PDB entry 1G09 | X-ray diffraction, 2.04 A resolution | chains C and D of the 4 polymer chains in the assembly

# Chain C
Protein: Hemoglobin alpha chain
Organism: Bos taurus
UniProt: P01966 (HBA_BOVIN); numbering as in UniProt (aligned over 1-141)
Chain sequence (141 residues; numbered 1 to 141; the number before each row is that of its first residue):
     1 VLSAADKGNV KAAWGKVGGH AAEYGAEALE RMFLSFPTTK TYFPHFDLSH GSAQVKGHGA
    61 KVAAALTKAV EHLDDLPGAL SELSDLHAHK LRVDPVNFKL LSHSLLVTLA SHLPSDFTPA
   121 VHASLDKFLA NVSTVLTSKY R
Ion coordination: heme Fe: His-87 (together with carbon monoxide)
Small-molecule neighbours: carbon monoxide / heme: Leu-29, Met-32, Thr-39, Tyr-42, Phe-43, Phe-46, His-58, Lys-61, Val-62, Ala-65, Leu-66, Leu-83, Leu-86, His-87, Leu-91, Val-93, Asn-97, Phe-98, Leu-101, Val-132, Leu-136

# Chain D
Protein: Hemoglobin beta chain
Organism: Bos taurus
UniProt: P02070 (HBB_BOVIN); residues 2-146 here correspond to UniProt positions 1-145 (UniProt number = residue number - 1)
Chain sequence (145 residues; numbered 2 to 146; the number before each row is that of its first residue):
     2 MLTAEEKAAV TAFWGKVKVD EVGGEALGRL LVVYPWTQRF FESFGDLSTA DAVMNNPKVK
    62 AHGKKVLDSF SNGMKHLDDL KGTFAALSEL HCDKLHVDPE NFKLLGNVLV VVLARNFGKE
   122 FTPVLQADFQ KVVAGVANAL AHRYH
UniProt features mapped onto this chain:
  - binding site (heme b): His-63, His-92
  - modified residue: Thr-12 (Phosphothreonine), Ser-44 (Phosphoserine), Lys-59 (N6-acetyllysine), Lys-82 (N6-acetyllysine), Cys-93 (S-nitrosocysteine)
Ion coordination: heme Fe: His-92 (together with carbon monoxide)
Small-molecule neighbours: carbon monoxide / heme: Leu-28, Leu-31, Thr-38, Phe-41, Phe-42, Phe-45, His-63, Lys-66, Val-67, Ser-70, Phe-71, Phe-85, Leu-88, Leu-91, His-92, Leu-96, Val-98, Asn-102, Phe-103, Leu-106, Val-137, Leu-141

# Chain C / chain D interface
Contacting residue pairs - 36 pairs, chain C then chain D:
  Arg-31(C) with Phe-122(D), hydrogen bond (side chain-backbone); Thr-123(D); Pro-124(D); Gln-127(D), hydrogen bond
  Leu-34(C) with Pro-124(D), hydrophobic; Val-125(D); Ala-128(D)
  Ser-35(C) with Gln-127(D); Ala-128(D); Gln-131(D)
  Phe-36(C) with Gln-131(D)
  His-103(C) with Asn-108(D); Val-111(D); Gln-127(D); Gln-131(D), hydrogen bond
  Val-107(C) with Val-111(D), hydrophobic; Ala-115(D); Gln-127(D)
  Ala-110(C) with Val-112(D); Arg-116(D)
  Ser-111(C) with Ala-115(D); Gly-119(D), hydrogen bond (side chain-backbone)
  Pro-114(C) with Arg-116(D), hydrogen bond (backbone-side chain)
  Phe-117(C) with Arg-30(D), hydrogen bond (backbone-side chain); Val-112(D), hydrophobic; Arg-116(D)
  Thr-118(C) with Arg-30(D)
  Pro-119(C) with Arg-30(D); Val-33(D); Met-55(D), hydrophobic
  His-122(C) with Arg-30(D), hydrogen bond; Val-34(D); Val-112(D)
  Ala-123(C) with Val-34(D)
  Asp-126(C) with Val-34(D); Tyr-35(D)
Also at the interface, not in a pair above, chain C (18 interface residues in all): Leu-106, Ser-115, Ala-120
Also at the interface, not in a pair above, chain D (20 interface residues in all): Ala-51, Lys-120

# In short
The interface between chain C and chain D involves 18 residues on one side and 20 on the other; the contacts
include 7 hydrogen bonds. Among the polar pairs are Arg-31(C)/Phe-122(D), Arg-31(C)/Gln-127(D) and
His-103(C)/Gln-131(D). Ligands of chain C: carbon monoxide / heme.
Chain C is Hemoglobin alpha chain and chain D is Hemoglobin beta chain, both from Bos taurus; the structure,
Carbonmonoxy liganded bovine hemoglobin ph 7.2, was determined by X-ray diffraction (same publication as 1G08,
1G0A and 1G0B).
